PDB entry 3BZE | X-ray diffraction, 2.50 A resolution | chains A and P of the 3 polymer chains in the assembly

[Chain A]
Protein: HLA class I histocompatibility antigen, alpha chain E
Organism: Homo sapiens
Reference sequence: P13747 (HLAE_HUMAN); residues 2-274 here correspond to UniProt positions 23-295 (UniProt number = residue number + 21)
Chain sequence (273 residues; each row starts with the number of its first residue):
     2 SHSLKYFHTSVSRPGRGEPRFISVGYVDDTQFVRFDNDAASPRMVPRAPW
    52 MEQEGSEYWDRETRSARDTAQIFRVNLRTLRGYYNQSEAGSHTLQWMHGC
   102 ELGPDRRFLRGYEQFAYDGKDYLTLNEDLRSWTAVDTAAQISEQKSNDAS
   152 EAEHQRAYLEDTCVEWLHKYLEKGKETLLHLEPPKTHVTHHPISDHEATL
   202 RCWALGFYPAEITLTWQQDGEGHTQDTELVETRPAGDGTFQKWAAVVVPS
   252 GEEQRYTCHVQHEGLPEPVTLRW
Cystine bridges: Cys101-Cys164, Cys203-Cys259
UniProt features mapped onto this chain:
  - binding site (a peptide antigen): Tyr7, Glu63, Ser66, Asn77, Tyr84, Ser143, Lys146, Gln156, Tyr159, Tyr171
  - glycosylation: Asn86 (N-linked (GlcNAc...) asparagine)

[Chain P]
Protein: leader peptide of HLA class I histocompatibility antigen, alpha chain G
Reference sequence: P17693 (HLAG_HUMAN); residues 1-9 here correspond to UniProt positions 3-11 (UniProt number = residue number + 2)
Chain sequence (9 residues; row label = number of the first residue in the row):
     1 VMAPRTLFL
UniProt features mapped onto this chain:
  - region: Val1 to Leu9 (VL9 epitope)

[Chain A / chain P interface]
Residue-residue contacts (47):
  Tyr7(A) - Val1(P)  hydrogen bond (side chain-backbone)
  Tyr7(A) - Met2(P)  hydrogen bond (side chain-backbone)
  His9(A) - Met2(P)
  Met45(A) - Met2(P)  hydrophobic
  Tyr59(A) - Val1(P)  hydrophobic
  Glu63(A) - Val1(P)
  Glu63(A) - Met2(P)  hydrogen bond (side chain-backbone)
  Ser66(A) - Met2(P)
  Ser66(A) - Pro4(P)
  Ala67(A) - Met2(P)
  Thr70(A) - Met2(P)
  Ile73(A) - Thr6(P)
  Ile73(A) - Leu7(P)
  Ile73(A) - Phe8(P)  hydrophobic
  Phe74(A) - Thr6(P)
  Asn77(A) - Leu7(P)  hydrogen bond (side chain-backbone)
  Asn77(A) - Phe8(P)
  Asn77(A) - Leu9(P)  hydrogen bond (side chain-backbone)
  Thr80(A) - Leu9(P)
  Tyr84(A) - Leu9(P)  hydrogen bond (side chain-backbone)
  Leu95(A) - Leu9(P)  hydrophobic
  Trp97(A) - Ala3(P)  hydrophobic
  Trp97(A) - Arg5(P)
  Trp97(A) - Thr6(P)
  His99(A) - Ala3(P)
  Phe116(A) - Thr6(P)
  Phe116(A) - Leu7(P)  hydrophobic
  Tyr123(A) - Leu9(P)  hydrophobic
  Leu124(A) - Leu7(P)  hydrophobic
  Leu124(A) - Leu9(P)  hydrophobic
  Trp133(A) - Leu7(P)  hydrophobic
  Ser143(A) - Leu9(P)  hydrogen bond (side chain-backbone)
  Lys146(A) - Phe8(P)  hydrogen bond (side chain-backbone)
  Lys146(A) - Leu9(P)
  Ser147(A) - Leu7(P)
  Glu152(A) - Arg5(P)  salt bridge
  Glu152(A) - Leu7(P)
  His155(A) - Arg5(P)
  Gln156(A) - Ala3(P)
  Gln156(A) - Arg5(P)  hydrogen bond (side chain-backbone)
  Tyr159(A) - Val1(P)  hydrogen bond (side chain-backbone)
  Tyr159(A) - Met2(P)
  Tyr159(A) - Ala3(P)
  Tyr159(A) - Pro4(P)
  Thr163(A) - Val1(P)
  Trp167(A) - Val1(P)
  Tyr171(A) - Val1(P)  hydrogen bond (side chain-backbone)
Also at the interface, not in a pair above, chain A (34 interface residues in all): Leu5, Arg62, Val76, Leu81

[In short]
Chain A and chain P form an interface of 34 and 9 residues respectively, with 11 hydrogen bonds and 1 salt
bridge. Polar contacts include Glu152(A)-Arg5(P), Tyr7(A)-Val1(P) and Tyr7(A)-Met2(P). UniProt lists 10
peptide antigen-binding residues on chain A.
Chain A is HLA class I histocompatibility antigen, alpha chain E (Homo sapiens) and chain P is leader peptide
of HLA class I histocompatibility antigen, alpha chain G; the structure, The human non-classical major
histocompatibility complex molecule HLA-E, was determined by X-ray diffraction (same publication as 3BZF).
